4IWR - chains A and B of the 4 polymer chains in the assembly; structure by X-ray diffraction, 2.40 A resolution.

Chain A (and B):
Name: Regulatory protein
Source organism: Enterobacter sp
Notes: chain B of this document is another copy of the same molecule, construct and numbering; everything in this record applies to it too
Reference sequence: Q8GGH0 (Q8GGH0_9ENTR); numbering as in UniProt (aligned over 1-79)
Amino-acid sequence (82 residues; row label = number of the first residue in the row; numbers below 1 keep their minus sign (Gly-2 is residue -2)):
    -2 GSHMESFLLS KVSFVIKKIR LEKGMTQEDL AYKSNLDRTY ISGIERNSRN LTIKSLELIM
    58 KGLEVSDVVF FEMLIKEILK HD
Disordered / not traced: -2 to 1, 77-79 (chain B: -2 to 1, 78-79)
Differences from the reference sequence: expression tag (-2 to 0)

Interface between chain A and chain B:
Contacting residue pairs (34):
  Ser3(A) - Lys51(B)
  Ser3(A) - Glu54(B)  hydrogen bond
  Phe4(A) - Glu54(B)  hydrogen bond (backbone-side chain)
  Leu5(A) - Ile50(B)  hydrophobic
  Leu5(A) - Glu54(B)  hydrogen bond (backbone-side chain)
  Leu5(A) - Met57(B)  hydrophobic
  Leu5(A) - Asp64(B)
  Leu5(A) - Phe68(B)  hydrophobic
  Leu6(A) - Ile50(B)  hydrophobic
  Asn47(A) - Thr49(B)  hydrogen bond
  Asn47(A) - Ile50(B)  hydrogen bond (side chain-backbone)
  Asn47(A) - Lys51(B)  hydrogen bond (side chain-backbone)
  Leu48(A) - Thr49(B)
  Leu48(A) - Ile50(B)  hydrogen bond (backbone-backbone)
  Thr49(A) - Asn47(B)  hydrogen bond
  Thr49(A) - Leu48(B)
  Thr49(A) - Thr49(B)
  Ile50(A) - Leu5(B)  hydrophobic
  Ile50(A) - Asn47(B)  hydrogen bond (backbone-side chain)
  Ile50(A) - Leu48(B)  hydrogen bond (backbone-backbone)
  Lys51(A) - Glu2(B)
  Lys51(A) - Leu6(B)
  Lys51(A) - Asn47(B)  hydrogen bond (backbone-side chain)
  Glu54(A) - Ser3(B)  hydrogen bond
  Glu54(A) - Phe4(B)  hydrogen bond (side chain-backbone)
  Glu54(A) - Leu5(B)  hydrogen bond (side chain-backbone)
  Val65(A) - Ile72(B)  hydrophobic
  Val65(A) - Leu76(B)  hydrophobic
  Phe68(A) - Phe68(B)  hydrophobic
  Glu69(A) - Ile72(B)
  Leu71(A) - Phe68(B)  hydrophobic
  Ile72(A) - Val65(B)  hydrophobic
  Ile72(A) - Phe68(B)  hydrophobic
  Ile72(A) - Glu69(B)
Also at the interface, not in a pair above, chain A (20 interface residues in all): Glu2, Val9, Leu53, Asp64, Ile75
Also at the interface, not in a pair above, chain B (22 interface residues in all): Val9, Leu53, Leu71, Ile75
Interface features reported in the paper:
  - specific contacts: Asp26(A)-Tyr29(B) (hydrogen bond), Tyr29(A)-Tyr29(B) (pi stacking)

Summary:
20 residues of chain A face 22 of chain B across their interface, with 14 hydrogen bonds. Polar contacts
include Ser3(A)-Glu54(B), Phe4(A)-Glu54(B) and Leu5(A)-Glu54(B). The paper describes a hydrogen bond between
Asp26(A) and Tyr29(B); pi stacking between Tyr29(A) and Tyr29(B).
Both chains are Regulatory protein (Enterobacter sp). Entry 4IWR (C.Esp1396I bound to a 25 base pair operator
site) was determined by X-ray diffraction together with 4I8T from the same study.
